8WYC - chains B and D of the 6 polymer chains in the assembly; structure by electron microscopy, 3.00 A resolution.

[Chain B (and D)]
Molecule: SIR2-like domain-containing protein
Organism: Bacillus subtilis
Notes: chain D of this document is another copy of the same molecule, construct and numbering; everything in this record applies to it too
UniProtKB: D4G637 (D4G637_BACNB); numbering as in UniProt (aligned over 1-1005)
Sequence (1005 residues; numbered 1 to 1005; the number before each row is that of its first residue):
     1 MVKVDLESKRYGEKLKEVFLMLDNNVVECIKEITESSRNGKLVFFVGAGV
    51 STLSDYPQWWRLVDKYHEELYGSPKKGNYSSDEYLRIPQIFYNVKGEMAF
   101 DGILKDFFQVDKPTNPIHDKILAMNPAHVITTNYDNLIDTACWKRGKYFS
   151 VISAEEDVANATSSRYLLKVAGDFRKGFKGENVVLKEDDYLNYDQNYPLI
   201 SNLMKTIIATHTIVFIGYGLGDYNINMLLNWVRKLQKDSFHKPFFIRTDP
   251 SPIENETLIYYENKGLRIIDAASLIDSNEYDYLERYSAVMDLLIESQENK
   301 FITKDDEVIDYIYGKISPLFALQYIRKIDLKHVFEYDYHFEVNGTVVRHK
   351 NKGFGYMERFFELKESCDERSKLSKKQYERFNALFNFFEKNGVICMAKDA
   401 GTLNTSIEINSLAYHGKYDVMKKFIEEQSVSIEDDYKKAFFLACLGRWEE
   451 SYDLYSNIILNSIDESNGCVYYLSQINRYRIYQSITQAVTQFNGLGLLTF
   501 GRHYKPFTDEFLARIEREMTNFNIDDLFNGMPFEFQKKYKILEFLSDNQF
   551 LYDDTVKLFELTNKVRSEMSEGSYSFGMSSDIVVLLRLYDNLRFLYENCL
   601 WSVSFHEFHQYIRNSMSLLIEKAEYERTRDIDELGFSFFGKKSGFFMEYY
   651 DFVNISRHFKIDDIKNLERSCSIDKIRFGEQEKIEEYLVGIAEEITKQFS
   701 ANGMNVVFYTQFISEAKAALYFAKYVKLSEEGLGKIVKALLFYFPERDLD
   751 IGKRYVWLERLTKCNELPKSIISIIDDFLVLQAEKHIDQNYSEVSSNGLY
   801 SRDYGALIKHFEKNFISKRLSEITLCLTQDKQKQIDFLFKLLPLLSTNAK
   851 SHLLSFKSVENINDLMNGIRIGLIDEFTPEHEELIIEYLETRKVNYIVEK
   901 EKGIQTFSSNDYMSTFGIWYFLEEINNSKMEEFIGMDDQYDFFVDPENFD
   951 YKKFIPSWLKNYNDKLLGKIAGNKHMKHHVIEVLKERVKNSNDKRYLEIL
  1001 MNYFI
Not modelled in the structure: 1-22, 75-78, 400-405, 464-466, 634-643, 898-902 (chain D: 1-21, 75-78, 299-1005)
Construct notes: engineered mutation Ala171 (His in D4G637)
Residues lining bound ligands: NAD (nicotinamide-adenine-dinucleotide): Gly49, Thr52, Leu53, Gln58, Trp60, Tyr79, Tyr84, Gly217, Tyr218, Gly219, Thr248, Asp249, Tyr282, Tyr286
From the paper describing this entry:
  - binding site for NAD: Thr52, Trp60, Thr248, Tyr282
  - mutagenesis - W59A, D135A, Y282A (about 50%): decreased catalytic activity on NAD
  - mutagenesis - T52A, W60A, T248A: unchanged catalytic activity on NAD
  - mutagenesis - Y282A: decreased catalytic activity with Bacillus phage SPR Tube protein

[Interface between chain B and chain D]
Pairs across the interface (32):
  Leu70(B) with Glu256(D)
  Tyr71(B) with Glu254(D); Thr257(D), hydrogen bond
  Ser80(B) with Ser80(D)
  Ser81(B) with Asp82(D)
  Asp82(B) with Ser81(D); Asp82(D)
  Arg86(B) with Asn226(D); Tyr260(D); Tyr261(D)
  Gln89(B) with Tyr260(D)
  Ile90(B) with Thr257(D); Tyr260(D), hydrophobic
  Asn93(B) with Tyr260(D)
  Val94(B) with Glu256(D)
  Glu187(B) with Tyr260(D)
  Leu191(B) with Asn230(D)
  Asn226(B) with Arg86(D)
  Asn230(B) with Glu187(D); Leu191(D)
  Arg233(B) with Asn192(D)
  Glu254(B) with Tyr71(D)
  Glu256(B) with Leu70(D); Tyr71(D); Val94(D)
  Thr257(B) with Tyr71(D), hydrogen bond
  Tyr260(B) with Arg86(D); Gln89(D); Ile90(D), hydrophobic; Asn93(D); Glu187(D), hydrogen bond
  Tyr261(B) with Arg86(D)
Interface residues without a listed pair, chain B (23 interface residues in all): Lys95, Ile259, Lys264
Interface residues without a listed pair, chain D (24 interface residues in all): Asp188, Gly221, Arg233, Lys264

[In short]
The interface between chain B and chain D involves 23 residues on one side and 24 on the other, with 3
hydrogen bonds. Polar pairs include Tyr71(B)-Thr257(D) and Tyr260(B)-Glu187(D). From the paper: a binding site
for NAD at Thr52(B), Trp60(B) and Thr248(B) among others; W59A, D135A and Y282A of chain B reduce catalytic
activity on NAD; 6 substitutions were tested in all.
Both chains are SIR2-like domain-containing protein (Bacillus subtilis). Entry 8WYC (Cryo-EM structure of DSR2
(H171A)-tube-NAD+ (partial) complex) was determined by electron microscopy, deposited together with 8WYA,
8WYB, 8WYD, 8WYE and 8WYF.
